5M2B - chains H and Z of the 28 polymer chains in the assembly; structure by X-ray diffraction, 2.70 A resolution.

Chain H:
Molecule: Proteasome subunit beta type-2
From: Saccharomyces cerevisiae (strain ATCC 204508 / S288c)
Notes: EC 3.4.25.1
UniProt: P25043 (PSB2_YEAST); residues 1-232 here correspond to UniProt positions 30-261 (UniProt number = residue number + 29)
Chain sequence (232 residues; row label = number of the first residue in the row):
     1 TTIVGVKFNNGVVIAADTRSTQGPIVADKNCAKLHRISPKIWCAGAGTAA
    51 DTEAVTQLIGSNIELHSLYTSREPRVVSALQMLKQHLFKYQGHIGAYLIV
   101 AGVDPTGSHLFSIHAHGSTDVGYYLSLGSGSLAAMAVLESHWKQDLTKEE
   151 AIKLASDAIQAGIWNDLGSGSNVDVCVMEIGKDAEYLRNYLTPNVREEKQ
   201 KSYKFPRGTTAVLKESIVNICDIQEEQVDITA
Not modelled in the structure: 227-232

Chain Z:
Molecule: Proteasome subunit beta type-6, Proteasome subunit beta type
From: Saccharomyces cerevisiae S288C
Notes: EC 3.4.25.1
UniProt: chimeric construct of P23724, Q59GN1: residues 1-96 from P23724 (PSB6_YEAST) positions 20-115 (UniProt number = residue number + 19); residues 97-111 from Q59GN1 positions 129-143 (UniProt number = residue number + 32); residues 112-117 from P23724 (PSB6_YEAST) positions 131-136 (UniProt number = residue number + 19); residues 118-133 from Q59GN1 positions 150-165 (UniProt number = residue number + 32); residues 134-222 from P23724 (PSB6_YEAST) positions 153-241 (UniProt number = residue number + 19)
Chain sequence (222 residues; row label = number of the first residue in the row):
     1 QFNPYGDNGGTILGIAGEDFAVLAGDTRNITDYSINSRYEPKVFDCGDNI
    51 VMSANGFAADGDALVKRFKNSVKWYHFDHNDKKLSINSAARNIQHLLYSR
   101 RFFPYYVYNIIAGLDEDGKGAVYSFDPVGSYQREQCRAGGAAASLIMPFL
   151 DNQVNFKNQYEPGTNGKVKKPLKYLSVEEVIKLVRDSFTSATERHIQVGD
   201 GLEILIVTKDGVRKEFYELKRD
Bound ions: Mg2+: T192, H195, V198
Residues lining bound ligands: 7DX ((2S)-2-cyclohexyl-4-oxidanylidene-4-[[7-(4-phenyl-1,3-thiazol-2-yl)quinolin-2-yl]amino]butanoic acid): S124, F125, D126, S130, Y131, Q132, R137

Chain H / chain Z interface:
Pairs across the interface - 61 pairs, chain H then chain Z:
  R19(H) - I196(Z)
  R19(H) - D222(Z)  salt bridge
  G23(H) - I196(Z)
  P24(H) - R194(Z)
  P24(H) - H195(Z)
  P24(H) - I196(Z)  hydrogen bond (backbone-backbone)
  I25(H) - R194(Z)
  I25(H) - H195(Z)
  V26(H) - E193(Z)
  V26(H) - R194(Z)  hydrogen bond (backbone-side chain)
  V26(H) - I196(Z)  hydrophobic
  A27(H) - R194(Z)  hydrogen bond (backbone-side chain)
  K29(H) - E193(Z)  salt bridge
  K29(H) - R194(Z)
  I163(H) - D222(Z)
  W164(H) - I35(Z)
  W164(H) - R38(Z)  hydrogen bond (backbone-side chain)
  W164(H) - R221(Z)
  W164(H) - D222(Z)
  N165(H) - Y33(Z)
  N165(H) - R38(Z)
  D166(H) - Y33(Z)
  D166(H) - D222(Z)
  L167(H) - R28(Z)
  L167(H) - I30(Z)  hydrophobic
  L167(H) - D32(Z)
  L167(H) - Y33(Z)  hydrogen bond (backbone-backbone)
  L167(H) - I35(Z)  hydrophobic
  L167(H) - I196(Z)
  G168(H) - Y33(Z)
  S169(H) - D222(Z)
  G170(H) - D222(Z)
  S171(H) - D222(Z)  hydrogen bond (backbone-side chain)
  N194(H) - K220(Z)  hydrogen bond (backbone-side chain)
  N194(H) - D222(Z)
  R196(H) - T189(Z)
  R196(H) - S190(Z)  hydrogen bond
  R196(H) - E193(Z)
  E197(H) - R185(Z)  salt bridge
  K199(H) - D186(Z)
  Q200(H) - K182(Z)
  Q200(H) - R185(Z)  hydrogen bond
  Q200(H) - D186(Z)  hydrogen bond (backbone-side chain)
  K201(H) - E179(Z)
  K201(H) - D186(Z)
  Y203(H) - F149(Z)
  Y203(H) - Q153(Z)
  Y203(H) - L183(Z)
  Y203(H) - D186(Z)  hydrogen bond
  F205(H) - N152(Z)
  F205(H) - Q153(Z)
  F205(H) - Q159(Z)
  P206(H) - P162(Z)  hydrophobic
  R207(H) - P162(Z)
  G208(H) - P162(Z)
  T209(H) - N158(Z)
  T209(H) - Q159(Z)
  T209(H) - Y160(Z)  hydrogen bond (backbone-backbone)
  T210(H) - N165(Z)
  A211(H) - G166(Z)
  V212(H) - N165(Z)
Interface residues without a listed pair, chain H (34 interface residues in all): T21, D28, V195
Interface residues without a listed pair, chain Z (34 interface residues in all): S34, L145, E161, Q197, E218

Overview:
Chain H and chain Z each contribute 34 residues to their interface, with 12 hydrogen bonds and 3 salt bridges.
Among the polar pairs are R19(H)-D222(Z), K29(H)-E193(Z) and E197(H)-R185(Z). Bound to chain Z: compound 7DX.
The Mg2+ site is built by T192(Z), H195(Z) and V198(Z).
Chain H is Proteasome subunit beta type-2 (Saccharomyces cerevisiae (strain ATCC 204508 / S288c)) and chain Z
is Proteasome subunit beta type-6, Proteasome subunit beta type (Saccharomyces cerevisiae S288C); the
structure, Yeast 20S proteasome with human beta5i (1-138) and human beta6 (97-111; 118-133) in complex with
thiazole ..., was determined by X-ray diffraction.
